PDB entry 6UU0 | X-ray diffraction, 3.90 A resolution | chains FFF and 111 of the 9 polymer chains in the assembly

[Chain FFF]
Protein: RNA polymerase sigma factor RpoS
Source organism: Escherichia coli (strain K12)
Reference sequence: P13445 (RPOS_ECOLI); residue numbers follow UniProt; this construct covers 1-328
Sequence (336 residues; each row starts with the number of its first residue):
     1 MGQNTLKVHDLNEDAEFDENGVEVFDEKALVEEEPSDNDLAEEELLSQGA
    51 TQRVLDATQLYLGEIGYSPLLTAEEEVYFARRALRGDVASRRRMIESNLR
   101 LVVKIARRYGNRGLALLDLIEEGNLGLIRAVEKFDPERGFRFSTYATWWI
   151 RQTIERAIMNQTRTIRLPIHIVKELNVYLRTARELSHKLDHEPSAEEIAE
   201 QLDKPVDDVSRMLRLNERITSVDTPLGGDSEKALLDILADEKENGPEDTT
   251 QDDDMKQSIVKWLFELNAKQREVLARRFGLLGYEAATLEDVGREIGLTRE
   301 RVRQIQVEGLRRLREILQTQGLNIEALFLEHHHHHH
Disordered / not traced: 1-52, 330-336
Sequence notes: conflict Gly-2 (Ser in P13445), Glu-33 (Gln in P13445); expression tag (329-336)
Curated features (UniProtKB/Swiss-Prot):
  - DNA-binding region: Leu-288 to Val-307 (H-T-H motif)
  - region: Asp-56 to Ala-89 (Sigma-70 factor domain-1)
  - motif: Asp-118 to Glu-121 (Interaction with polymerase core subunit RpoC)
  - mutagenesis: Lys-173 (K173E: Eliminates RpoS proteolysis. Lack of interaction with RssB), Glu-174 (E174T: 2-fold increase in RpoS half-life. Does not affect interaction with RssB), Val-177 (V177K: 3-fold increase in RpoS half-life), Tyr-178 (Y178L: Does not affect RpoS half-life)

[Chain 111]
Molecule: Synthetic DNA 50-MER (promoter non-template strand)
Sequence (50 nucleotides; each row starts with the number of its first residue):
    10 ACCTTGACATCCCACCTCACGTATGCTATAATGTGTGCAGTCTGACGCGG
Disordered / not traced: 10-26, 45

[How chain FFF and chain 111 interact]
Pairs across the interface (51):
  Gln-59(FFF) / DT43(111)  base contact
  Leu-62(FFF) / DG42(111)  base contact
  Leu-62(FFF) / DT43(111)  sugar contact
  Gly-63(FFF) / DG42(111)  base contact
  Gly-66(FFF) / DG42(111)  base contact
  Leu-70(FFF) / DT41(111)  base contact
  Glu-76(FFF) / DT41(111)  base contact
  Ser-97(FFF) / DT41(111)  base contact
  Asn-98(FFF) / DT41(111)  hydrogen bond to the base
  Arg-100(FFF) / DT41(111)  phosphate contact
  Arg-100(FFF) / DG42(111)  salt bridge to the phosphate
  Leu-101(FFF) / DT41(111)  sugar contact
  Val-103(FFF) / DT43(111)  sugar contact
  Lys-104(FFF) / DG42(111)  salt bridge to the phosphate
  Lys-104(FFF) / DT43(111)  salt bridge to the phosphate
  Arg-107(FFF) / DT43(111)  sugar contact
  Arg-107(FFF) / DG44(111)  phosphate contact
  Asn-111(FFF) / DG46(111)  hydrogen bond to the phosphate
  Lys-133(FFF) / DC35(111)  salt bridge to the phosphate
  Lys-133(FFF) / DA37(111)  base contact
  Phe-134(FFF) / DA37(111)  base contact
  Asp-135(FFF) / DA37(111)  hydrogen bond to the base
  Arg-138(FFF) / DA37(111)  base contact
  Phe-140(FFF) / DA37(111)  base contact
  Phe-140(FFF) / DT38(111)  sugar contact
  Arg-141(FFF) / DA37(111)  base contact
  Arg-141(FFF) / DA39(111)  hydrogen bond to the phosphate
  Arg-141(FFF) / DA40(111)  salt bridge to the phosphate
  Arg-141(FFF) / DT41(111)  hydrogen bond to the base
  Ser-143(FFF) / DA39(111)  sugar contact
  Ser-143(FFF) / DA40(111)  hydrogen bond to the base
  Thr-144(FFF) / DA37(111)  sugar contact
  Thr-144(FFF) / DA39(111)  phosphate contact
  Thr-144(FFF) / DA40(111)  base contact
  Tyr-145(FFF) / DT36(111)  hydrogen bond to the phosphate
  Tyr-145(FFF) / DA37(111)  base contact
  Thr-147(FFF) / DA40(111)  base contact
  Trp-148(FFF) / DT36(111)  stacking on the base
  Trp-148(FFF) / DA37(111)  sugar contact
  Trp-149(FFF) / DC35(111)  phosphate contact
  Trp-149(FFF) / DT36(111)  base contact
  Gln-152(FFF) / DC35(111)  hydrogen bond to the base
  Gln-152(FFF) / DT36(111)  base contact
  Arg-156(FFF) / DT33(111)  salt bridge to the phosphate
  Arg-166(FFF) / DA32(111)  salt bridge to the phosphate
  Pro-168(FFF) / DT31(111)  phosphate contact
  Pro-168(FFF) / DA32(111)  phosphate contact
  Ile-169(FFF) / DA32(111)  phosphate contact
  Ile-169(FFF) / DT33(111)  base contact
  His-170(FFF) / DT31(111)  stacking on the base
  His-170(FFF) / DA32(111)  hydrogen bond to the base
Interface residues without a listed pair, chain FFF (36 interface residues in all): Thr-58, Leu-116, Arg-129, Ile-171
Interface residues without a listed pair, chain 111 (15 interface residues in all): DG34

[Overview]
36 residues of chain FFF and 15 residues of chain 111 are in contact; the contacts include 9 hydrogen bonds, 7
salt bridges and 2 aromatic stacking contacts. Polar contacts include Asn-98(FFF)/DT41(111),
Asp-135(FFF)/DA37(111) and Arg-141(FFF)/DT41(111). From UniProt: 4 mutagenesis sites on chain FFF.
Chain FFF is RNA polymerase sigma factor RpoS (Escherichia coli (strain K12)) and chain 111 is Synthetic DNA
50-MER (promoter non-template strand); the structure, E. coli sigma-S transcription initiation complex with a
3-nt RNA and a mismatching GTP ("Fresh" crystal ..., was determined by X-ray diffraction together with 6UTV,
6UTW, 6UTX, 6UTY, 6UTZ, 6UU1 and 11 further entries from the same study.
